1SW4 - chain A; structure by X-ray diffraction, 1.90 A resolution.

== Chain A ==
Name: osmoprotection protein (proX)
From: Archaeoglobus fulgidus
Reference sequence: O29280 (O29280_ARCFU); residues 1-275 here correspond to UniProt positions 18-292 (UniProt number = residue number + 17)
Sequence (275 residues; row label = number of the first residue in the row):
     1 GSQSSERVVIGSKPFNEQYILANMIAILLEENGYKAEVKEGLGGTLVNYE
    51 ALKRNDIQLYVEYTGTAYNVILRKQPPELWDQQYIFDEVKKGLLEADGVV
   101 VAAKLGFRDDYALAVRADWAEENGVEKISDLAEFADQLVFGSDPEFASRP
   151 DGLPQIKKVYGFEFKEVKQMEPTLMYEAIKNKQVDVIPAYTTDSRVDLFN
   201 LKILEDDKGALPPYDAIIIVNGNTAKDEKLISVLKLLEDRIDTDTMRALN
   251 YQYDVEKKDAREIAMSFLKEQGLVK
Not modelled in the structure: 1-5
Construct notes: engineered mutation Gly1 (Cys18 in O29280)
Metal / ion sites: Zn2+ site 1: Asp81 (shared with 2 residues of chain B); Zn2+ site 2 near Asp136 (its only coordinating residue here); Zn2+ site 3: Glu238, Asp239 (shared with 2 residues of chain B); Zn2+ site 4: Asp242, Asp244 (shared with 1 residue of chain B)
Small-molecule neighbours: tetramethylammonium ion (TMA): Phe15, Tyr63, Thr66, Asp109, Asp110, Tyr111, Tyr190, Tyr214
From the paper describing this entry:
  - binding site for tetramethylammonium ion: Tyr63, Asp109, Tyr111, Tyr190, Tyr214
  - binding site for chloride ion: Lys13, Thr66, Arg149
  - Zn2+ coordination: Glu238, Asp239, Asp242, Asp244

== Overview ==
Bound to chain A: tetramethylammonium ion. The Zn2+ site 3 is built by Glu238 and Asp239. The Zn2+ site 4 is
built by Asp242 and Asp244. The paper reports a binding site for tetramethylammonium ion at Tyr63, Asp109 and
Tyr111 among others; a binding site for chloride ion at Lys13, Thr66 and Arg149.
Chain A is osmoprotection protein (proX) (Archaeoglobus fulgidus); the structure, Crystal structure of ProX
from Archeoglobus fulgidus in complex with trimethyl ammonium, was determined by X-ray diffraction together
with 1SW1, 1SW2 and 1SW5 from the same study.
